Entry 6ALF (electron microscopy, 4.10 A resolution (low resolution: residue-level contacts below are approximate; hydrogen-bond / salt-bridge calls are withheld)); this record covers chains I and J of the 8 polymer chains in the assembly.

# Chain I
Name: DNA-directed RNA polymerase subunit beta
Source organism: Escherichia coli (strain K12)
Notes: EC 2.7.7.6
Reference sequence: P0A8V2 (RPOB_ECOLI); residue numbers follow UniProt; this construct covers 1-1342
Amino-acid sequence (1342 residues; row label = number of the first residue in the row):
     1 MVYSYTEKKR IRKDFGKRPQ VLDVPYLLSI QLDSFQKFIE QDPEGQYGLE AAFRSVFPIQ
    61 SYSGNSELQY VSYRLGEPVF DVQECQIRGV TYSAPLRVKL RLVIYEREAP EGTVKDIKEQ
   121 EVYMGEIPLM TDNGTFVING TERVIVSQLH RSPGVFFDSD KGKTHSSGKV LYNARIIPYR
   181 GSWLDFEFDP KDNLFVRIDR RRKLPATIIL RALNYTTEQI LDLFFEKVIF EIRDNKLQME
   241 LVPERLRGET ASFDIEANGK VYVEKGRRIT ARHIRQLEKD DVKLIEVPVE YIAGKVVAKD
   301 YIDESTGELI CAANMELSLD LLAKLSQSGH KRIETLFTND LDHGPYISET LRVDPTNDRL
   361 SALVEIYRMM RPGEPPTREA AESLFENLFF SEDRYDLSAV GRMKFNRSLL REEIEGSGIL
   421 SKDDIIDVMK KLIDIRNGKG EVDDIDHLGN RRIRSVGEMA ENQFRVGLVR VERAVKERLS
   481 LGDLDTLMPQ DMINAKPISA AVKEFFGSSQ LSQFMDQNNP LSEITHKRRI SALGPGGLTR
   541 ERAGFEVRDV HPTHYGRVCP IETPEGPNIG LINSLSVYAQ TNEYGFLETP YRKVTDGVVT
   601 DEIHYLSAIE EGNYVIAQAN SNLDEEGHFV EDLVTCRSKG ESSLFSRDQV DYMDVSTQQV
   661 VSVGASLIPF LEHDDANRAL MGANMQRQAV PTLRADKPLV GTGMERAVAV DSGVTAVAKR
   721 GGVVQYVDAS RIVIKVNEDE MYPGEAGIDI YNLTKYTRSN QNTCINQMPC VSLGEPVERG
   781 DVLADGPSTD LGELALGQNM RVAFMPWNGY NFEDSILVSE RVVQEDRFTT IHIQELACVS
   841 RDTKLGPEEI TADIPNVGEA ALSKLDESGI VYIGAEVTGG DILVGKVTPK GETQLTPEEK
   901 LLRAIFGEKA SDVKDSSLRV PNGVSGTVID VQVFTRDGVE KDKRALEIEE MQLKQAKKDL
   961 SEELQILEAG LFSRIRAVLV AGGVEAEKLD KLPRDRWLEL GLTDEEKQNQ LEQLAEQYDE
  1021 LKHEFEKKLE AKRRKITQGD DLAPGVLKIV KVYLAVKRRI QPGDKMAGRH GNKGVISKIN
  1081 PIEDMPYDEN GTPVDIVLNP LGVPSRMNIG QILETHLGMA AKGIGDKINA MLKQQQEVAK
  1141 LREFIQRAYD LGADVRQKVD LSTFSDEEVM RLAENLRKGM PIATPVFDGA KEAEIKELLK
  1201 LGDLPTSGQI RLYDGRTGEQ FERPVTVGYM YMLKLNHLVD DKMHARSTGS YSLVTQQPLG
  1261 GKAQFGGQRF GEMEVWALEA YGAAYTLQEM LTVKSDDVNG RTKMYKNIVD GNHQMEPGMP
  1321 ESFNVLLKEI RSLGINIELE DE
Not modelled in the structure: 1, 891-914, 1342
Swiss-Prot annotation at these positions:
  - modified residue (N6-acetyllysine): Lys1022, Lys1200
  - mutagenesis: Ile561 (I561S: Resistant to antibiotics salinamide A and B), Ile569 (I569S: Resistant to antibiotics salinamide A and B), Ala665 (A665E: Resistant to antibiotics salinamide A and B), Asp675 (D675A/G: Resistant to antibiotics salinamide A and B), Asn677 (N677H/K: Resistant to antibiotics salinamide A and B), Leu680 (L680M: Resistant to antibiotics salinamide A and B), Glu813 (E813K: Disrupts the enzyme's active center)

# Chain J
Name: DNA-directed RNA polymerase subunit beta'
Source organism: Escherichia coli (strain K12)
Notes: EC 2.7.7.6
Reference sequence: P0A8T7 (RPOC_ECOLI); residue numbers follow UniProt; this construct covers 1-1407
Amino-acid sequence (1407 residues; each row starts with the number of its first residue):
     1 MKDLLKFLKA QTKTEEFDAI KIALASPDMI RSWSFGEVKK PETINYRTFK PERDGLFCAR
    61 IFGPVKDYEC LCGKYKRLKH RGVICEKCGV EVTQTKVRRE RMGHIELASP TAHIWFLKSL
   121 PSRIGLLLDM PLRDIERVLY FESYVVIEGG MTNLERQQIL TEEQYLDALE EFGDEFDAKM
   181 GAEAIQALLK SMDLEQECEQ LREELNETNS ETKRKKLTKR IKLLEAFVQS GNKPEWMILT
   241 VLPVLPPDLR PLVPLDGGRF ATSDLNDLYR RVINRNNRLK RLLDLAAPDI IVRNEKRMLQ
   301 EAVDALLDNG RRGRAITGSN KRPLKSLADM IKGKQGRFRQ NLLGKRVDYS GRSVITVGPY
   361 LRLHQCGLPK KMALELFKPF IYGKLELRGL ATTIKAAKKM VEREEAVVWD ILDEVIREHP
   421 VLLNRAPTLH RLGIQAFEPV LIEGKAIQLH PLVCAAYNAD FDGDQMAVHV PLTLEAQLEA
   481 RALMMSTNNI LSPANGEPII VPSQDVVLGL YYMTRDCVNA KGEGMVLTGP KEAERLYRSG
   541 LASLHARVKV RITEYEKDAN GELVAKTSLK DTTVGRAILW MIVPKGLPYS IVNQALGKKA
   601 ISKMLNTCYR ILGLKPTVIF ADQIMYTGFA YAARSGASVG IDDMVIPEKK HEIISEAEAE
   661 VAEIQEQFQS GLVTAGERYN KVIDIWAAAN DRVSKAMMDN LQTETVINRD GQEEKQVSFN
   721 SIYMMADSGA RGSAAQIRQL AGMRGLMAKP DGSIIETPIT ANFREGLNVL QYFISTHGAR
   781 KGLADTALKT ANSGYLTRRL VDVAQDLVVT EDDCGTHEGI MMTPVIEGGD VKEPLRDRVL
   841 GRVTAEDVLK PGTADILVPR NTLLHEQWCD LLEENSVDAV KVRSVVSCDT DFGVCAHCYG
   901 RDLARGHIIN KGEAIGVIAA QSIGEPGTQL TMRTFHIGGA ASRAAAESSI QVKNKGSIKL
   961 SNVKSVVNSS GKLVITSRNT ELKLIDEFGR TKESYKVPYG AVLAKGDGEQ VAGGETVANW
  1021 DPHTMPVITE VSGFVRFTDM IDGQTITRQT DELTGLSSLV VLDSAERTAG GKDLRPALKI
  1081 VDAQGNDVLI PGTDMPAQYF LPGKAIVQLE DGVQISSGDT LARIPQESGG TKDITGGLPR
  1141 VADLFEARRP KEPAILAEIS GIVSFGKETK GKRRLVITPV DGSDPYEEMI PKWRQLNVFE
  1201 GERVERGDVI SDGPEAPHDI LRLRGVHAVT RYIVNEVQDV YRLQGVKIND KHIEVIVRQM
  1261 LRKATIVNAG SSDFLEGEQV EYSRVKIANR ELEANGKVGA TYSRDLLGIT KASLATESFI
  1321 SAASFQETTR VLTEAAVAGK RDELRGLKEN VIVGRLIPAG TGYAYHQDRM RRRAAGEAPA
  1381 APQVTAEDAS ASLAELLNAG LGGSDNE
Not modelled in the structure: 1-15, 934-947, 1127-1133, 1374-1407
Bound ions: Zn2+ site 1: Cys72, Cys85, Cys88; Mg2+: Asp462, Asp464 (shared with 1 residue of chain R); Zn2+ site 2: Cys814, Cys888, Cys895, Cys898
Swiss-Prot annotation at these positions:
  - binding site (Zn(2+)): Cys70, Cys72, Cys85, Cys88, Cys814, Cys888, Cys895, Cys898
  - binding site (Mg(2+)): Asp460, Asp462, Asp464
  - modified residue: Lys983 (N6-acetyllysine)
  - mutagenesis: Gln504 (Q504P: Resistant to antibiotics salinamide A and B), Asn690 (N690D: Resistant to antibiotics salinamide A and B), Met697 (M697V: Resistant to antibiotics salinamide A and B), Ala735 (A735T: Resistant to antibiotics salinamide A and B), Arg738 (R738C/H/P/S: Resistant to antibiotics salinamide A and B), Ala748 (A748E: Resistant to antibiotics salinamide A and B), Pro758 (P758S/T: Resistant to antibiotics salinamide A and B), Phe763 (F763C: Resistant to antibiotics salinamide A and B), Ser775 (S775A: Resistant to antibiotics salinamide A and B), Ala779 (A779T/V: Resistant to antibiotics salinamide A and B), Arg780 (R780C: Resistant to antibiotics salinamide A and B), Gly782 (G782A/C: Resistant to antibiotics salinamide A and B), 1 further mutagenesis entry in UniProt
From the paper describing this entry:
  - binding site for the 29-nt DNA strand: Arg47
  - binding site for the 20-nt RNA strand: Arg322

# How chain I and chain J interact
Residue-residue contacts (319; chain I residue first):
  Lys163(I) - Lys1151(J)
  Phe545(I) - Ala784(J)
  Phe545(I) - Asp785(J)
  Phe545(I) - Leu788(J)
  Phe545(I) - Met932(J)
  Phe545(I) - Arg933(J)
  Arg548(I) - Arg780(J)
  Asp549(I) - Pro750(J)
  Asp549(I) - His777(J)
  Val550(I) - Pro750(J)
  Val550(I) - His777(J)
  Val550(I) - Arg780(J)
  Tyr555(I) - Val769(J)
  Tyr555(I) - Leu770(J)
  Tyr555(I) - Phe773(J)
  Pro560(I) - Phe773(J)
  Pro560(I) - Thr776(J)
  Pro560(I) - Arg780(J)
  Ile561(I) - Tyr772(J)
  Ile561(I) - Thr776(J)
  Thr563(I) - Arg780(J)
  Gly566(I) - Ala787(J)
  Ile569(I) - Leu783(J)
  Ile569(I) - Ala784(J)
  Asn573(I) - Arg780(J)
  Gln618(I) - Asn768(J)
  Gln618(I) - Val769(J)
  Gln618(I) - Leu770(J)
  Asn620(I) - Asn768(J)
  Asn620(I) - Val769(J)
  Glu641(I) - Lys749(J)
  Ser642(I) - Leu770(J)
  Val660(I) - Phe773(J)
  Glu672(I) - Gly766(J)
  Glu672(I) - Leu767(J)
  His673(I) - Phe763(J)
  His673(I) - Arg764(J)
  His673(I) - Glu765(J)
  His673(I) - Gly766(J)
  Asp674(I) - Phe763(J)
  Asp674(I) - Tyr772(J)
  Asp675(I) - Arg744(J)
  Asp675(I) - Phe763(J)
  Asp675(I) - Tyr772(J)
  Ala676(I) - Tyr772(J)
  Ala676(I) - Thr776(J)
  Ala676(I) - Ala779(J)
  Asn677(I) - Ala779(J)
  Asn677(I) - Leu783(J)
  Ala679(I) - Tyr772(J)
  Leu680(I) - Leu783(J)
  Phe804(I) - Ser638(J)
  Phe804(I) - Val639(J)
  Met805(I) - Ala633(J)
  Pro806(I) - Asp505(J)
  Pro806(I) - Ala632(J)
  Pro806(I) - Ala633(J)
  Pro806(I) - Ala637(J)
  Asn808(I) - Pro359(J)
  Asn808(I) - Phe629(J)
  Asn808(I) - Ala633(J)
  Gly809(I) - Val357(J)
  Gly809(I) - Pro359(J)
  Gly809(I) - Phe629(J)
  Tyr810(I) - Pro359(J)
  Tyr810(I) - Tyr360(J)
  Asn811(I) - Asp505(J)
  Phe812(I) - Gln504(J)
  Phe812(I) - Asp505(J)
  Phe812(I) - Phe629(J)
  Glu813(I) - Asp460(J)
  Glu813(I) - Phe461(J)
  Glu813(I) - Gln504(J)
  Ser815(I) - Val357(J)
  Ser815(I) - Phe461(J)
  Lys844(I) - Arg47(J)
  Lys844(I) - Thr48(J)
  Lys844(I) - Phe49(J)
  Gln1061(I) - Lys445(J)
  Pro1062(I) - Ala446(J)
  Gly1063(I) - Val354(J)
  Lys1065(I) - Asp462(J)
  Lys1073(I) - Asp462(J)
  Val1075(I) - Val354(J)
  Val1075(I) - Ile355(J)
  Val1075(I) - Phe461(J)
  Val1075(I) - Gly463(J)
  Ile1076(I) - Thr356(J)
  Ser1077(I) - Thr356(J)
  Asn1099(I) - Gln504(J)
  Asn1099(I) - Asp505(J)
  Pro1100(I) - Ala637(J)
  Pro1100(I) - Met725(J)
  Leu1101(I) - Gln504(J)
  Leu1101(I) - Asp505(J)
  Leu1101(I) - Met725(J)
  Leu1101(I) - Arg731(J)
  Pro1104(I) - Met725(J)
  Pro1104(I) - Gln736(J)
  Ser1105(I) - Arg731(J)
  Ser1105(I) - Gln736(J)
  Arg1106(I) - Arg731(J)
  Met1107(I) - Gln739(J)
  Met1107(I) - Leu740(J)
  Met1107(I) - Phe763(J)
  Ile1109(I) - Met644(J)
  Ile1109(I) - Phe763(J)
  Ile1112(I) - Val639(J)
  Ile1112(I) - Ile641(J)
  Leu1113(I) - Ile641(J)
  His1116(I) - Ile641(J)
  Phe1187(I) - Val769(J)
  Phe1187(I) - Tyr772(J)
  Glu1192(I) - Ile641(J)
  Glu1192(I) - Arg764(J)
  Lys1196(I) - Asp642(J)
  Thr1206(I) - Asp642(J)
  Ser1207(I) - Asp642(J)
  Gln1209(I) - Gly640(J)
  Gln1209(I) - Asp643(J)
  Thr1217(I) - Arg634(J)
  Glu1219(I) - Arg634(J)
  Phe1221(I) - Ala633(J)
  Phe1221(I) - Arg634(J)
  Glu1222(I) - Ser635(J)
  Glu1222(I) - Gly636(J)
  Arg1223(I) - Tyr512(J)
  Arg1223(I) - Gly636(J)
  Arg1223(I) - Ala637(J)
  Arg1223(I) - Phe719(J)
  Arg1223(I) - Ser721(J)
  Arg1223(I) - Met724(J)
  Val1225(I) - Gly636(J)
  Val1225(I) - Ser638(J)
  Thr1226(I) - Ser638(J)
  Thr1226(I) - Val639(J)
  Val1239(I) - Lys445(J)
  Asp1240(I) - Lys445(J)
  Lys1242(I) - Arg352(J)
  Lys1242(I) - Gln465(J)
  Met1243(I) - Arg352(J)
  Met1243(I) - Met372(J)
  Met1243(I) - Lys445(J)
  His1244(I) - Gly351(J)
  His1244(I) - Arg352(J)
  Ala1245(I) - Ser350(J)
  Ala1245(I) - Gly351(J)
  Ala1245(I) - Glu375(J)
  Arg1246(I) - Asp348(J)
  Arg1246(I) - Tyr349(J)
  Arg1246(I) - Ser350(J)
  Arg1246(I) - Leu376(J)
  Ser1247(I) - Asp348(J)
  Ser1247(I) - Tyr349(J)
  Ser1247(I) - Glu375(J)
  Ser1247(I) - Leu376(J)
  Ser1247(I) - Lys378(J)
  Thr1248(I) - Asp348(J)
  Thr1248(I) - Tyr349(J)
  Tyr1251(I) - Asp348(J)
  Leu1253(I) - Arg99(J)
  Leu1253(I) - Pro251(J)
  Val1254(I) - Arg99(J)
  Val1254(I) - Leu249(J)
  Val1254(I) - Arg337(J)
  Thr1255(I) - Arg99(J)
  Thr1255(I) - Arg337(J)
  Gln1256(I) - Arg99(J)
  Gln1257(I) - Asn341(J)
  Gln1257(I) - Lys345(J)
  Pro1258(I) - Arg346(J)
  Pro1258(I) - Val347(J)
  Pro1258(I) - Asp348(J)
  Leu1259(I) - Arg346(J)
  Gly1260(I) - Arg346(J)
  Phe1265(I) - Glu375(J)
  Gly1267(I) - Arg346(J)
  Gly1267(I) - Val347(J)
  Gly1267(I) - Ser350(J)
  Gln1268(I) - Arg346(J)
  Gln1268(I) - Val347(J)
  Gln1268(I) - Ser350(J)
  Gln1268(I) - Gly351(J)
  Gln1268(I) - Arg352(J)
  Arg1269(I) - Arg339(J)
  Arg1269(I) - Gln340(J)
  Arg1269(I) - Gly344(J)
  Arg1269(I) - Arg346(J)
  Phe1270(I) - Gly344(J)
  Phe1270(I) - Lys345(J)
  Phe1270(I) - Val347(J)
  Phe1270(I) - Ile434(J)
  Phe1270(I) - His469(J)
  Glu1272(I) - Arg339(J)
  Glu1272(I) - Leu343(J)
  Glu1272(I) - Lys1348(J)
  Met1273(I) - Thr428(J)
  Met1273(I) - Gln921(J)
  Glu1274(I) - Asn424(J)
  Glu1274(I) - Thr428(J)
  Glu1274(I) - Ile434(J)
  Val1275(I) - Leu343(J)
  Val1275(I) - Val1351(J)
  Trp1276(I) - Arg798(J)
  Trp1276(I) - Val801(J)
  Trp1276(I) - Val917(J)
  Trp1276(I) - Gln921(J)
  Trp1276(I) - Lys1348(J)
  Ala1277(I) - Gln921(J)
  Leu1278(I) - Met484(J)
  Glu1279(I) - Val917(J)
  Glu1279(I) - Leu1347(J)
  Glu1279(I) - Val1351(J)
  Ala1280(I) - Arg431(J)
  Ala1280(I) - Glu913(J)
  Ala1280(I) - Ile918(J)
  Tyr1281(I) - Arg431(J)
  Tyr1281(I) - Leu432(J)
  Tyr1281(I) - Ile434(J)
  Tyr1281(I) - Met484(J)
  Tyr1281(I) - Asn489(J)
  Gly1282(I) - Leu483(J)
  Gly1282(I) - Gly1360(J)
  Gly1282(I) - Thr1361(J)
  Ala1283(I) - Glu479(J)
  Ala1283(I) - Leu483(J)
  Ala1283(I) - Met484(J)
  Ala1284(I) - Glu479(J)
  Ala1284(I) - Leu1356(J)
  Ala1284(I) - Gly1362(J)
  Tyr1285(I) - Glu475(J)
  Tyr1285(I) - Glu479(J)
  Tyr1285(I) - Leu1356(J)
  Tyr1285(I) - Thr1361(J)
  Thr1286(I) - Leu422(J)
  Thr1286(I) - Ala476(J)
  Thr1286(I) - Glu479(J)
  Leu1287(I) - Ile1357(J)
  Gln1288(I) - Arg1355(J)
  Gln1288(I) - Leu1356(J)
  Glu1289(I) - Pro471(J)
  Glu1289(I) - Leu472(J)
  Glu1289(I) - Thr473(J)
  Glu1289(I) - Ala476(J)
  Met1290(I) - Val347(J)
  Met1290(I) - Leu422(J)
  Leu1291(I) - Lys345(J)
  Leu1291(I) - Val1351(J)
  Thr1292(I) - Gly1354(J)
  Lys1294(I) - Val347(J)
  Lys1294(I) - Asp348(J)
  Lys1294(I) - Val470(J)
  Lys1294(I) - Leu472(J)
  Ser1295(I) - Lys345(J)
  Ser1295(I) - Arg346(J)
  Asp1296(I) - Lys345(J)
  Met1304(I) - Leu472(J)
  Ile1308(I) - Pro379(J)
  Ile1308(I) - Phe380(J)
  Ile1308(I) - Gly383(J)
  Val1309(I) - Gly383(J)
  Val1309(I) - Glu386(J)
  His1313(I) - Phe380(J)
  His1313(I) - Leu472(J)
  His1313(I) - Thr473(J)
  His1313(I) - Leu474(J)
  Gln1314(I) - Thr473(J)
  Pro1320(I) - Lys345(J)
  Pro1320(I) - Val1353(J)
  Pro1320(I) - Gly1354(J)
  Glu1321(I) - Arg99(J)
  Ser1322(I) - Asn341(J)
  Ser1322(I) - Leu342(J)
  Ser1322(I) - Lys345(J)
  Phe1323(I) - Ile1352(J)
  Asn1324(I) - Glu100(J)
  Val1325(I) - Leu249(J)
  Leu1326(I) - Phe338(J)
  Leu1326(I) - Leu342(J)
  Lys1328(I) - Glu100(J)
  Lys1328(I) - Leu245(J)
  Glu1329(I) - Met330(J)
  Glu1329(I) - Arg337(J)
  Ile1330(I) - Ile331(J)
  Ile1330(I) - Leu1332(J)
  Arg1331(I) - Trp33(J)
  Arg1331(I) - Met102(J)
  Ser1332(I) - Met102(J)
  Ser1332(I) - Pro243(J)
  Ser1332(I) - Leu245(J)
  Leu1333(I) - Trp115(J)
  Leu1333(I) - Leu307(J)
  Leu1333(I) - Leu327(J)
  Gly1334(I) - Ala25(J)
  Ile1335(I) - Ile22(J)
  Ile1335(I) - Ala23(J)
  Ile1335(I) - Ala25(J)
  Ile1335(I) - Trp33(J)
  Ile1335(I) - Ala1336(J)
  Asn1336(I) - Ile22(J)
  Asn1336(I) - Ala23(J)
  Asn1336(I) - Leu24(J)
  Asn1336(I) - Ala25(J)
  Asn1336(I) - Met29(J)
  Asn1336(I) - Trp33(J)
  Ile1337(I) - Lys21(J)
  Ile1337(I) - Ile22(J)
  Glu1338(I) - Ile20(J)
  Glu1338(I) - Lys21(J)
  Glu1338(I) - Met29(J)
  Leu1339(I) - Phe17(J)
  Leu1339(I) - Ile20(J)
  Glu1340(I) - Phe17(J)
  Glu1340(I) - Asp18(J)
  Glu1340(I) - Ala19(J)
  Glu1340(I) - Lys21(J)
  Asp1341(I) - Glu16(J)
  Asp1341(I) - Phe17(J)
  Asp1341(I) - Asp18(J)
Other interface residues (no listed pair), chain I (163 interface residues in all): Ser166, Ala543, His551, Pro552, His554, Cys559, Gly570, Leu633, Cys636, Leu671, Trp807, Asp814, Arg841, Gly1074, Val1103, Gly1261, Gly1271, Val1298, Tyr1305, Asp1310, Met1315, Met1319
Other interface residues (no listed pair), chain J (180 interface residues in all): Lys96, His113, Leu239, Asp248, Val253, Gly257, Ser353, Gly358, Tyr382, Leu429, Gln435, Pro451, Ala467, Ser503, Leu508, Tyr537, Arg538, Ala630, Glu658, Asn720, Ile722, Ala730, Gly732, Thr757, Ser775, Asp802, Ala914, Arg1341

# Overview
163 residues of chain I face 180 of chain J across their interface. From UniProt: 7 mutagenesis sites on chain
I; 8 Zn2+-binding residues, 3 Mg2+-binding residues and 13 mutagenesis sites on chain J. From the paper: a
binding site for the 29-nt DNA strand at Arg47(J); a binding site for the 20-nt RNA strand at Arg322(J).
Here chain I is DNA-directed RNA polymerase subunit beta and chain J is DNA-directed RNA polymerase subunit
beta', both from Escherichia coli (strain K12). Entry 6ALF (CryoEM structure of crosslinked E.coli RNA
polymerase elongation complex) was determined by electron microscopy, deposited together with 6ALG and 6ALH.
